4QT5 - chains L and H; structure by X-ray diffraction, 2.50 A resolution.

# Chain L
Molecule: 3BD10 mouse monoclonal antibody, light chain
Source organism: Mus musculus
Notes: antibody fragment or engineered binder
Amino-acid sequence (216 residues; each row starts with the number of its first residue; a row labelled like 27A-27E holds insertion residues (27A, then the next letters in order)):
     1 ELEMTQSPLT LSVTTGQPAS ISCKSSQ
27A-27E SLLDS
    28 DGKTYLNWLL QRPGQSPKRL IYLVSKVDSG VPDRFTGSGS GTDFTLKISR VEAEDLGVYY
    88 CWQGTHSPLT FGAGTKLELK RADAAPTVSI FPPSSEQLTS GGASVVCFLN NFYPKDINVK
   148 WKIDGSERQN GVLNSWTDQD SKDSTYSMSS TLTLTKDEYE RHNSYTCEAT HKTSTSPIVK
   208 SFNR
Disulfide bonds: Cys23-Cys88, Cys134-Cys194

# Chain H
Molecule: 3BD10 mouse monoclonal antibody, heavy chain
Source organism: Mus musculus
Notes: antibody fragment or engineered binder
Amino-acid sequence (213 residues; each row starts with the number of its first residue; note: 5 numbers in that range are skipped by the numbering (no residue carries them; nothing is unmodelled there); a row labelled like 82A-82C holds insertion residues (82A, then the next letters in order)):
     1 QVQLLESGAE LVKPGAPVRL SCKASGYTFT NYWMNWVKQR PGRGLEWIGR ID
   52A P
    53 SDSETHYNQN FKDKATLTVD KSSSTAYIQL
82A-82C SSL
    83 TSEDSAVYYC ARS
   101 GYWGQGTTLT VSSAKTTPPS VYPLAPGSAA QTNSMVTLGC LVKGYFPEPV TVTWNSGSLS
   161 SGVHTFPAVL QSDLYTLSSS VTVPSSTWPS ETVTCNVAHP ASSTKVDKKI VPRD
Not modelled in the structure: 129-133, 214
Disulfide bonds: Cys22-Cys92, Cys140-Cys195

# Chain L / chain H interface
Pairs across the interface (51):
  Glu1(L) - Asn60(H)
  Glu1(L) - Asn62(H)  hydrogen bond
  Leu36(L) - Trp103(H)
  Gln38(L) - Gln39(H)  hydrogen bond
  Gln38(L) - Tyr91(H)  hydrogen bond
  Gln42(L) - Tyr91(H)
  Ser43(L) - Gly104(H)
  Ser43(L) - Gln105(H)
  Pro44(L) - Tyr91(H)
  Pro44(L) - Trp103(H)
  Arg46(L) - Gly101(H)
  Tyr87(L) - Gln39(H)
  Pro95(L) - Trp47(H)  hydrophobic
  Pro95(L) - Asn60(H)
  Leu96(L) - Trp47(H)
  Phe98(L) - Leu45(H)
  Ser116(L) - Thr137(H)
  Phe118(L) - Leu124(H)
  Phe118(L) - Ala125(H)
  Phe118(L) - Thr137(H)
  Pro119(L) - Arg213(H)  hydrogen bond (backbone-side chain)
  Pro120(L) - Arg213(H)
  Ser121(L) - Tyr122(H)
  Ser121(L) - Pro123(H)
  Glu123(L) - Pro123(H)
  Glu123(L) - Lys208(H)
  Gln124(L) - Tyr122(H)
  Gln124(L) - Lys143(H)
  Ser131(L) - Leu141(H)
  Ser131(L) - Lys143(H)
  Phe135(L) - Leu124(H)  hydrophobic
  Phe135(L) - Phe166(H)  hydrophobic
  Phe135(L) - Ser178(H)
  Phe135(L) - Ser180(H)
  Asn137(L) - Phe166(H)
  Asn137(L) - Ser180(H)  hydrogen bond
  Asn138(L) - His164(H)
  Leu160(L) - Val169(H)  hydrophobic
  Leu160(L) - Gln171(H)
  Asn161(L) - Val169(H)
  Ser162(L) - Phe166(H)
  Ser162(L) - Pro167(H)  hydrogen bond (side chain-backbone)
  Trp163(L) - Pro167(H)
  Thr164(L) - Thr165(H)
  Thr164(L) - Phe166(H)
  Lys169(L) - Ser161(H)  hydrogen bond
  Ser174(L) - His164(H)  hydrogen bond
  Ser174(L) - Phe166(H)
  Met175(L) - Phe166(H)
  Ser176(L) - Phe166(H)
  Ser176(L) - Ser178(H)  hydrogen bond
Other interface residues (no listed pair), chain L (36 interface residues in all): Asp55, Ser94, Val133, Asp167, Thr180
Other interface residues (no listed pair), chain H (36 interface residues in all): Asn35, Val37, Arg43, Glu46, Ser95, Pro126, Leu138, Ser179
From the paper, about this interface:
  - epitope / paratope residues, chain L: Arg46(L), Asp55(L) (from molecular simulation)
  - epitope / paratope residues, chain H: Ser95(H) (from molecular simulation)

# Summary
The chain L/chain H interface involves 36 residues from each chain; the contacts include 9 hydrogen bonds.
Polar pairs include Glu1(L)-Asn62(H), Gln38(L)-Gln39(H) and Gln38(L)-Tyr91(H). The paper reports
epitope/paratope residues Arg46(L), Asp55(L) and Ser95(H).
Here chain L is 3BD10 mouse monoclonal antibody, light chain and chain H is 3BD10 mouse monoclonal antibody,
heavy chain, both from Mus musculus. Entry 4QT5 (Crystal Structure of 3BD10: A Monoclonal Antibody against the
TSH Receptor) was determined by X-ray diffraction.
